PDB entry 5ZS6 | X-ray diffraction, 2.81 A resolution | chains A and U

[Chain A]
Molecule: Molecular chaperone (Small heat shock protein)
Organism: Mycobacterium marinum M
UniProtKB: B2HF11 (B2HF11_MYCMM); numbering as in UniProt (aligned over 1-149)
Amino-acid sequence (149 residues; numbered 1 to 149; the number before each row is that of its first residue):
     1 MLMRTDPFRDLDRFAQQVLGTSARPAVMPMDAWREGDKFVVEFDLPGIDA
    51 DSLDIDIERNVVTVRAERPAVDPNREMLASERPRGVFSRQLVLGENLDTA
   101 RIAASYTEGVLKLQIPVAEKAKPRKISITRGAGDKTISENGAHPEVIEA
Not modelled in the structure: 1-18, 131-149
Small-molecule neighbours: proline (PRO): P123, R124, K125

[Chain U]
Molecule: Gly-arg-leu-leu
Organism: Mycobacterium marinum M
Amino-acid sequence (4 residues; each row starts with the number of its first residue):
     1 GRLL

[How chain A and chain U interact]
Contacting residue pairs (9):
  F39(A) - G1(U)
  F39(A) - L3(U)  hydrophobic
  L91(A) - L3(U)  hydrophobic
  V92(A) - L3(U)
  V92(A) - L4(U)  hydrogen bond (backbone-backbone)
  L93(A) - R2(U)
  G94(A) - R2(U)  hydrogen bond (backbone-backbone)
  L97(A) - R2(U)
  V117(A) - G1(U)

[Overview]
7 residues of chain A and 4 residues of chain U are in contact, with 2 hydrogen bonds. The backbones
hydrogen-bond at V92(A)-L4(U) and G94(A)-R2(U). Ligands of chain A: proline.
Here chain A is Molecular chaperone (Small heat shock protein) and chain U is Gly-arg-leu-leu, both from
Mycobacterium marinum M. Entry 5ZS6 (Dodecameric structure of a small Heat Shock Protein from Mycobacterium
marinum M: Form-2) was determined by X-ray diffraction together with 5ZS3 and 5ZUL from the same study.
